PDB entry 7ZXE | electron microscopy, 3.50 A resolution | chains U and V of the 10 polymer chains in the assembly

# Chain U
Name: Transcription initiation factor IIA subunit 1
From: Homo sapiens
UniProtKB: P52655 (TF2AA_HUMAN); residue numbers follow UniProt; this construct covers 1-376
Amino-acid sequence (376 residues; each row starts with the number of its first residue):
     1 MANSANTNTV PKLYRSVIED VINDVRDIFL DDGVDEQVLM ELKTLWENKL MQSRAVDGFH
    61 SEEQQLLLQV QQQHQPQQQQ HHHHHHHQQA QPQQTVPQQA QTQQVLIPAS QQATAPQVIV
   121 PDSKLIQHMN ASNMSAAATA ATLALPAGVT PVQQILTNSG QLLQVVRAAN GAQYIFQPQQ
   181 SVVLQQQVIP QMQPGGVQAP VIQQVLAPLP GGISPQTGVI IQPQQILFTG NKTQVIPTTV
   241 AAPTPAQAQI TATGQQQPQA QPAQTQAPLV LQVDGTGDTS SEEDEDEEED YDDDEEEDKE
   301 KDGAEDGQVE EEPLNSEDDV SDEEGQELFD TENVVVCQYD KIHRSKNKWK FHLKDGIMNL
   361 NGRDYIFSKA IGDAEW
Disordered / not traced: 1-8, 52-331
Curated features (UniProtKB/Swiss-Prot):
  - binding site (DNA): His343, Arg344
  - site: Asp274, Gly275 (Cleavage)
  - modified residue: Ala2 (N-acetylalanine), Ser280 (Phosphoserine), Ser281 (Phosphoserine), Ser316 (Phosphoserine), Ser321 (Phosphoserine)

# Chain V
Name: Transcription initiation factor IIA subunit 2
From: Homo sapiens
UniProtKB: P52657 (T2AG_HUMAN); residues 1-109 here = UniProt positions 1-109
Amino-acid sequence (109 residues; each row starts with the number of its first residue):
     1 MAYQLYRNTT LGNSLQESLD ELIQSQQITP QLALQVLLQF DKAINAALAQ RVRNRVNFRG
    61 SLNTYRFCDN VWTFVLNDVE FREVTELIKV DKVKIVACDG KNTGSNTTE
Disordered / not traced: 1-2, 100-109

# How chain U and chain V interact
Residue-residue contacts (98; chain U residue first):
  Leu13(U) - Arg51(V)
  Tyr14(U) - Thr10(V)
  Tyr14(U) - Leu11(V)  hydrophobic
  Val17(U) - Phe40(V)  hydrophobic
  Val21(U) - Phe40(V)  hydrophobic
  Val21(U) - Ala43(V)  hydrophobic
  Asp24(U) - Gln39(V)  hydrogen bond
  Ile28(U) - Leu32(V)  hydrophobic
  Phe29(U) - Leu32(V)  hydrophobic
  Phe29(U) - Val36(V)  hydrophobic
  Asp32(U) - Leu32(V)
  Val38(U) - Gln27(V)
  Glu41(U) - Leu22(V)
  Leu42(U) - Ser18(V)
  Leu42(U) - Leu22(V)  hydrophobic
  Leu45(U) - Ser18(V)
  Trp46(U) - Leu11(V)
  Trp46(U) - Ser14(V)  hydrogen bond
  Trp46(U) - Leu15(V)
  Trp46(U) - Phe40(V)  hydrophobic
  Lys49(U) - Glu17(V)
  Glu332(U) - Lys92(V)  salt bridge
  Asn333(U) - Val90(V)
  Asn333(U) - Lys92(V)  hydrogen bond (side chain-backbone)
  Asn333(U) - Val93(V)
  Asn333(U) - Lys94(V)  hydrogen bond (backbone-backbone)
  Val334(U) - Lys94(V)
  Val335(U) - Val93(V)  hydrophobic
  Val335(U) - Lys94(V)  hydrogen bond (backbone-backbone)
  Val335(U) - Ile95(V)
  Val335(U) - Val96(V)  hydrogen bond (backbone-backbone)
  Val336(U) - Leu5(V)
  Val336(U) - Tyr6(V)
  Val336(U) - Thr9(V)
  Val336(U) - Val96(V)
  Cys337(U) - Leu5(V)
  Cys337(U) - Tyr6(V)
  Cys337(U) - Ile95(V)  hydrophobic
  Cys337(U) - Val96(V)  hydrogen bond (backbone-backbone)
  Cys337(U) - Ala97(V)
  Cys337(U) - Cys98(V)  hydrogen bond (backbone-backbone)
  Gln338(U) - Tyr6(V)
  Gln338(U) - Cys98(V)
  Gln338(U) - Asp99(V)  hydrogen bond
  Tyr339(U) - Phe67(V)
  Tyr339(U) - Asn70(V)  hydrogen bond
  Tyr339(U) - Trp72(V)
  Tyr339(U) - Ala97(V)  hydrophobic
  Tyr339(U) - Cys98(V)
  Tyr339(U) - Asp99(V)
  Ile342(U) - Phe74(V)  hydrophobic
  Trp349(U) - Leu62(V)
  Trp349(U) - Tyr65(V)
  Trp349(U) - Trp72(V)  hydrophobic
  Phe351(U) - Phe58(V)  hydrophobic
  Phe351(U) - Phe74(V)  hydrophobic
  Leu353(U) - Ile95(V)  hydrophobic
  Asp355(U) - Tyr6(V)
  Asp355(U) - Leu48(V)
  Asp355(U) - Ala49(V)  hydrogen bond (side chain-backbone)
  Gly356(U) - Leu48(V)
  Ile357(U) - Leu48(V)  hydrophobic
  Leu360(U) - Phe81(V)  hydrophobic
  Leu360(U) - Ile88(V)  hydrophobic
  Leu360(U) - Val90(V)  hydrophobic
  Asn361(U) - Ile88(V)
  Asn361(U) - Lys89(V)
  Asn361(U) - Val90(V)
  Asp364(U) - Thr10(V)  hydrogen bond
  Ile366(U) - Val52(V)  hydrophobic
  Ile366(U) - Asn54(V)  hydrogen bond (backbone-side chain)
  Phe367(U) - Val52(V)
  Phe367(U) - Asn54(V)
  Phe367(U) - Val56(V)  hydrophobic
  Ser368(U) - Val52(V)  hydrogen bond (side chain-backbone)
  Ser368(U) - Arg53(V)  hydrogen bond (side chain-backbone)
  Ser368(U) - Asn54(V)
  Lys369(U) - Arg55(V)  hydrogen bond (backbone-side chain)
  Lys369(U) - Val56(V)
  Ala370(U) - Arg55(V)
  Ala370(U) - Val56(V)
  Ala370(U) - Phe58(V)  hydrophobic
  Ile371(U) - Arg55(V)
  Ile371(U) - Val56(V)
  Ile371(U) - Asn57(V)  hydrogen bond (backbone-side chain)
  Gly372(U) - Phe58(V)
  Asp373(U) - Phe58(V)  hydrogen bond (backbone-backbone)
  Asp373(U) - Arg59(V)
  Asp373(U) - Gly60(V)  hydrogen bond (backbone-backbone)
  Ala374(U) - Gly60(V)
  Ala374(U) - Leu62(V)  hydrophobic
  Ala374(U) - Leu76(V)  hydrophobic
  Glu375(U) - Gly60(V)  hydrogen bond (backbone-backbone)
  Glu375(U) - Ser61(V)
  Glu375(U) - Leu62(V)  hydrogen bond (backbone-backbone)
  Trp376(U) - Leu62(V)
  Trp376(U) - Asn63(V)  hydrogen bond (side chain-backbone)
  Trp376(U) - Tyr65(V)
Other interface residues (no listed pair), chain U (51 interface residues in all): Asp20, Val25, Val34, Leu50, Arg344, Met358, Asn359, Tyr365
Other interface residues (no listed pair), chain V (55 interface residues in all): Tyr3, Ile28, Ile44, Asn45, Ala47, Thr64

# In short
51 residues of chain U and 55 residues of chain V are in contact, with 22 hydrogen bonds and 1 salt bridge.
Polar contacts include Glu332(U)-Lys92(V), Asp24(U)-Gln39(V) and Trp46(U)-Ser14(V). From UniProt: DNA-binding
residues His343(U) and Arg344(U) on chain U.
Here chain U is Transcription initiation factor IIA subunit 1 and chain V is Transcription initiation factor
IIA subunit 2, both from Homo sapiens. Entry 7ZXE (Structure of SNAPc containing Pol II pre-initiation complex
bound to U1 snRNA promoter (OC)) was determined by electron microscopy (same publication as 7ZWC).
